7LLQ - chain A; structure by X-ray diffraction, 2.85 A resolution.

== Chain A ==
Molecule: Leukotriene A-4 hydrolase
Source organism: Homo sapiens
Notes: EC 3.3.2.6, 3.4.11.4
UniProt: P09960 (LKHA4_HUMAN); residues 0-610 here correspond to UniProt positions 1-611 (UniProt number = residue number + 1)
Amino-acid sequence (611 residues; numbered 0 to 610; the number before each row is that of its first residue; numbering starts at 0):
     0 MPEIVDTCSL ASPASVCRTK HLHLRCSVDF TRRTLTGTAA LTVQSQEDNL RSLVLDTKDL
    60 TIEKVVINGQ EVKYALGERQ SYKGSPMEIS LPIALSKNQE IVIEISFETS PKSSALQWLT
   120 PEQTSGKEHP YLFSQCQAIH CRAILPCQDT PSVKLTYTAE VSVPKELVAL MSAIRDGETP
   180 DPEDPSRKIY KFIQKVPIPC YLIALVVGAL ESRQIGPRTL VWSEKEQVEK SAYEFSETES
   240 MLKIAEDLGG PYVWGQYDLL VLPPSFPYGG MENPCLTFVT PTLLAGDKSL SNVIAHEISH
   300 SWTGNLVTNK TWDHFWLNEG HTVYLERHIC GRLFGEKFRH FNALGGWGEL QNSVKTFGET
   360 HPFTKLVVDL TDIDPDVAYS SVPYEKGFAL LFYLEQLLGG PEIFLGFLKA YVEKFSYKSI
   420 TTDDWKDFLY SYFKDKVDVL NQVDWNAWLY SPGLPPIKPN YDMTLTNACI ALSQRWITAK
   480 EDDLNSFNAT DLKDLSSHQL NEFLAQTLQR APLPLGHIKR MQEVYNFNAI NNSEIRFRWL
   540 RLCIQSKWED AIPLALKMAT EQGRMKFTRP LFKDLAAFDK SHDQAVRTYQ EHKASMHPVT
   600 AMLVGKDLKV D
Unresolved in the structure: 0-2
Ion coordination: Zn2+: His-295, His-299, Glu-318
Small-molecule neighbours:
  - 28T: Gln-136, Tyr-267, Gly-268, Gly-269, Glu-271, His-295, Glu-296, His-299, Phe-314, Glu-318, Thr-321, Tyr-378, Tyr-383, Arg-563, Lys-565
  - 1-benzyl-4-methoxybenzene (N0Y): Gln-136, Ala-137, Tyr-267, Trp-311, Phe-314, Val-367, Leu-369, Pro-374, Asp-375, Ala-377, Tyr-378, Ser-379, Pro-382
UniProt features mapped onto this chain:
  - active site: Glu-296 (Proton acceptor), Tyr-383 (Proton donor)
  - binding site (a peptide): Gln-134 to Gln-136, Pro-266 to Glu-271, Arg-563 to Lys-565
  - binding site (Zn(2+)): His-295, His-299, Glu-318
  - site: Glu-271 (Pro-Gly-Pro binding), Asp-375 (Essential for epoxide hydrolase activity, but not for aminopeptidase activity), Tyr-378 (Covalently modified during suicide inhibition by leukotrienes), Gly-562 (Pro-Gly-Pro binding)
  - modified residue: Lys-72 (N6-acetyllysine), Lys-336 (N6-acetyllysine), Lys-413 (N6-acetyllysine), Ser-415 (Phosphoserine), Lys-572 (N6-acetyllysine)
What the authors report for this chain:
  - catalytic residues: Glu-296
  - binding site for the ligand 28T: Gln-136
  - conformationally variable residues (side-chain flip): Gln-136
  - binding site for 1-benzyl-4-methoxybenzene: Gln-136

== Overview ==
Chain A binds 28T and 1-benzyl-4-methoxybenzene. The Zn2+ site is built by His-295, His-299 and Glu-318. From
UniProt: active-site residues Glu-296 and Tyr-383, 12 peptide-binding residues and 3 Zn2+-binding residues.
The paper reports the catalytic residue Glu-296; a binding site for the ligand 28T at Gln-136.
Chain A is Leukotriene A-4 hydrolase (Homo sapiens); the structure, Substrate-dependent divergence of
leukotriene A4 hydrolase aminopeptidase activity, was determined by X-ray diffraction (same publication as
7KZE).
